PDB entry 4KDM | X-ray diffraction, 2.50 A resolution | chains C and E of the 6 polymer chains in the assembly

# Chain C (and E)
Molecule: Hemagglutinin
From: Influenza A virus
Notes: chain E of this document is another copy of the same molecule, construct and numbering; everything in this record applies to it too
UniProt: Q6DQ33 (Q6DQ33_9INFA); residues 5-325 here correspond to UniProt positions 17-337 (UniProt number = residue number + 12)
Amino-acid sequence (322 residues; numbered 4 to 325; the number before each row is that of its first residue):
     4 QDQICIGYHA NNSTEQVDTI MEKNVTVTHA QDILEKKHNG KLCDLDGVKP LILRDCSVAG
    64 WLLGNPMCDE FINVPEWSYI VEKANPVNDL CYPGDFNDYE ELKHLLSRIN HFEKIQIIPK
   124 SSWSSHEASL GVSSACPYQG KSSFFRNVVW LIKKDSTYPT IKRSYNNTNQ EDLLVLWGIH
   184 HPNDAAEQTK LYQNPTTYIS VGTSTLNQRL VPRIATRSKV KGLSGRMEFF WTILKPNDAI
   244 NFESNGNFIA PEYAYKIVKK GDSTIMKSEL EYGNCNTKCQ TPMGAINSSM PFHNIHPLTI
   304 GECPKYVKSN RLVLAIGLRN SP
Differences from the reference sequence: expression tag (4); engineered mutation Asp-158 (Asn170 in Q6DQ33), Lys-224 (Asn236 in Q6DQ33), Leu-226 (Gln238 in Q6DQ33), Ile-319 (Thr331 in Q6DQ33)
Cystine bridges: Cys-46/Cys-278, Cys-59/Cys-71, Cys-94/Cys-139, Cys-282/Cys-306
Covalently attached groups: N-acetylglucosamine (NAG) linked to Asn-27, Asn-169

# How chain C and chain E interact
Pairs across the interface - 19 pairs, chain C then chain E:
  Ser-203(C) / Ile-217(E)
  Gly-205(C) / Thr-219(E)
  Thr-206(C) / Arg-220(E)
  Thr-206(C) / Ser-221(E)
  Thr-206(C) / Arg-229(E)
  Ser-207(C) / Ser-221(E)  hydrogen bond (backbone-side chain)
  Ser-207(C) / Val-223(E)
  Ser-207(C) / Arg-229(E)  hydrogen bond (backbone-side chain)
  Asn-210(C) / His-184(E)
  Asn-210(C) / Arg-216(E)  hydrogen bond (backbone-side chain)
  Asn-210(C) / Ala-218(E)
  Asn-210(C) / Arg-220(E)  hydrogen bond
  Arg-212(C) / Arg-216(E)
  Arg-212(C) / Ile-217(E)  hydrogen bond (side chain-backbone)
  Asp-241(C) / Ser-221(E)  hydrogen bond
  Ala-242(C) / Ser-221(E)
  Asn-244(C) / Thr-219(E)  hydrogen bond (side chain-backbone)
  Asn-244(C) / Arg-220(E)
  Asn-244(C) / Ser-221(E)
Also at the interface, not in a pair above, chain C (13 interface residues in all): Thr-208, Leu-209, Gln-211, Glu-246
Also at the interface, not in a pair above, chain E (10 interface residues in all): Asp-98

# Overview
13 residues of chain C face 10 of chain E across their interface; the contacts include 7 hydrogen bonds. Among
the polar pairs are Ser-207(C)/Ser-221(E), Ser-207(C)/Arg-229(E) and Asn-210(C)/Arg-216(E).
N-acetylglucosamine is covalently linked to Asn-27(C) and Asn-169(C).
Chain C and chain E are both Hemagglutinin (Influenza A virus); the structure, Crystal structure of the
hemagglutinin of ferret-transmissible H5N1 virus, was determined by X-ray diffraction, deposited together with
4KDN, 4KDO and 4KDQ.
